PDB entry 9HJT | electron microscopy, 3.26 A resolution | chains A and L of the 7 polymer chains in the assembly

[Chain A]
Protein: E3 ubiquitin-protein ligase ZFP91
Source organism: Homo sapiens
Notes: EC 2.3.2.27
UniProt: Q96JP5 (ZFP91_HUMAN); residues -289 to 280 here correspond to UniProt positions 1-570 (UniProt number = residue number + 290)
Chain sequence (570 residues; each row starts with the number of its first residue; numbers below 1 keep their minus sign (Met-289 is residue -289)):
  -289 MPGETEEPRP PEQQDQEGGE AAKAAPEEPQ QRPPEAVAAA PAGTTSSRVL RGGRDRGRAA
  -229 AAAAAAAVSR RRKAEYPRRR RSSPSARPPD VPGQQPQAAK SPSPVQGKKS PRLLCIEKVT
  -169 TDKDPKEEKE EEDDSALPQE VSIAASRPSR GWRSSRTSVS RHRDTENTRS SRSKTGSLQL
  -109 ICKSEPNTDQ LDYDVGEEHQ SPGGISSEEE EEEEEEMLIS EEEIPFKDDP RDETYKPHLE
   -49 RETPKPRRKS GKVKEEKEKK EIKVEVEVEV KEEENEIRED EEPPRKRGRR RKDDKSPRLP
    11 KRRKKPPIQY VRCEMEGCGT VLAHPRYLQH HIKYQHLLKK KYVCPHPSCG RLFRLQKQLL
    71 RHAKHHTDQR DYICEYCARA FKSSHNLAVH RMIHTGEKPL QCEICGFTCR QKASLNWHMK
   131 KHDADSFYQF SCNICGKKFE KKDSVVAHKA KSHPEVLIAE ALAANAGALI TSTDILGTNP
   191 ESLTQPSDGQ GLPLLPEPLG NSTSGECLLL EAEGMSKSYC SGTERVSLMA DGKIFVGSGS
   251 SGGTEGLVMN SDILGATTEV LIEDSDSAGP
Unresolved in the structure: -289 to 13, 168-280
Bound ions: Zn2+ site 1: Cys23, Cys28, His41, His46; Zn2+ site 2: Cys54, Cys59, His72, His76; Zn2+ site 3: Cys84, Cys87, His100, His104; Zn2+ site 4: Cys112, Cys115, His128, His132; Zn2+ site 5: Cys142, Cys145, His158, His163
UniProt features mapped onto this chain:
  - zinc finger: Val21 to His46 (C2H2-type 1), Tyr52 to His76 (C2H2-type 2), Tyr82 to His104 (C2H2-type 3), Leu110 to His132 (C2H2-type 4), Phe140 to His163 (C2H2-type 5)
  - region: Leu48 to Asp78 (Interaction with MAP3K14/NIK)
  - modified residue (Phosphoserine): Ser-207, Ser-187

[Chain L]
Molecule: 31-nt DNA strand
Sequence (31 nucleotides; row label = number of the first residue in the row):
     1 GGAGGGGGGT GCTCTTAAAG GGGCAGGTCG C

[How chain A and chain L interact]
Contacting residue pairs (24):
  Lys43(A) - DG8(L)  salt bridge to the phosphate
  Lys67(A) - DT10(L)  base contact
  Leu70(A) - DT10(L)  phosphate contact
  Ser94(A) - DC12(L)  phosphate contact
  His95(A) - DT13(L)  base contact
  Gln121(A) - DT16(L)  hydrogen bond to the base
  Gln121(A) - DA17(L)  base contact
  Lys122(A) - DT15(L)  salt bridge to the phosphate
  Lys122(A) - DT16(L)  salt bridge to the phosphate
  Ala123(A) - DA17(L)  base contact
  Asn126(A) - DT16(L)  hydrogen bond to the phosphate
  Lys147(A) - DA17(L)  phosphate contact
  Phe149(A) - DT16(L)  phosphate contact
  Phe149(A) - DA17(L)  phosphate contact
  Lys151(A) - DT15(L)  salt bridge to the phosphate
  Asp153(A) - DT15(L)  sugar contact
  Ser154(A) - DT15(L)  hydrogen bond to the phosphate
  Ser154(A) - DT16(L)  hydrogen bond to the phosphate
  Ala157(A) - DT16(L)  sugar contact
  His158(A) - DT16(L)  phosphate contact
  His158(A) - DA17(L)  salt bridge to the phosphate
  Lys161(A) - DT16(L)  base contact
  Lys161(A) - DA17(L)  sugar contact
  Ser162(A) - DA17(L)  sugar contact
Also at the interface, not in a pair above, chain A (20 interface residues in all): His40, Gln66
Also at the interface, not in a pair above, chain L (11 interface residues in all): DG7, DG9, DG11, DC14

[In short]
20 residues of chain A face 11 of chain L across their interface; the contacts include 4 hydrogen bonds and 5
salt bridges. Polar pairs include Gln121(A)-DT16(L), Asn126(A)-DT16(L) and Ser154(A)-DT15(L). Cys23(A),
Cys28(A), His41(A) and His46(A) form the Zn2+ site 1.
Here chain A is E3 ubiquitin-protein ligase ZFP91 (Homo sapiens) and chain L is a 31-nt DNA strand. Entry 9HJT
(Structure of Zincore (SEPHS1:QRICH1) binding to ZFP91 on DNA) was determined by electron microscopy (same
publication as 9HJU).
